5FWH - chain A; structure by X-ray diffraction, 2.06 A resolution.

# Chain A
Protein: ESSC
From: Geobacillus thermodenitrificans
Notes: fragment: fha domain, residues 1-198
UniProtKB: A4IKE7 (A4IKE7_GEOTN); residue numbers follow UniProt; this construct covers 1-196
Chain sequence (196 residues; row label = number of the first residue in the row):
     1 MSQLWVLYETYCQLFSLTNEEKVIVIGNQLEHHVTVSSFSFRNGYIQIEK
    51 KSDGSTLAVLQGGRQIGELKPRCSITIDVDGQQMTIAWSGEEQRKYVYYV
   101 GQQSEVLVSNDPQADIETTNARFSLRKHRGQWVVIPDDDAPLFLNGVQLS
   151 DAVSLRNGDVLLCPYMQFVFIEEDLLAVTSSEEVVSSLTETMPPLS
Disordered / not traced: 19-20, 53-54, 80-82, 196
Modified / non-standard residues: Mse1, Mse84, Mse166, Mse192 (selenomethionine; parent Met)
Reported in the primary citation:
  - contacts within the chain: Trp5-Leu162, Trp5-Pro164, Trp5-Tyr165, Thr10-Gly146 (backbone contact), Cys12-Phe143 (hydrophobic contact), Leu14-Leu162 (hydrophobic contact), Gln3-Gln93

# In short
The paper reports contacts within the chain involving Trp5, Leu162 and Pro164 among others.
Chain A is ESSC (Geobacillus thermodenitrificans); the structure, N-terminal FHA domain from EssC a component
of the bacterial Type VII secretion apparatus, was determined by X-ray diffraction (same publication as 5FV0).
